PDB entry 7VXZ | electron microscopy, 3.19 A resolution | chains B and C of the 5 polymer chains in the assembly

[Chain B]
Molecule: Capsid protein VP2
From: Coxsackievirus B3
Reference sequence: P03313 (POLG_CXB3N); residues 1-263 here correspond to UniProt positions 70-332 (UniProt number = residue number + 69)
Amino-acid sequence (263 residues; each row starts with the number of its first residue):
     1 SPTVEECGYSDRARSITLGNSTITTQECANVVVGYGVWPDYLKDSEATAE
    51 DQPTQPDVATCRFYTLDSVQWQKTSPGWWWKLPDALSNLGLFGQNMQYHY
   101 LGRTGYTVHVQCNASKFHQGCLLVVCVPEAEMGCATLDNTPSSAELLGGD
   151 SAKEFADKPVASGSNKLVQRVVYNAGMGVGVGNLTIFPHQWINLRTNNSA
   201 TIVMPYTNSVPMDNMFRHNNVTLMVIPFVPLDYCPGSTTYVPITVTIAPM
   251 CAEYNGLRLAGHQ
Not modelled in the structure: 1-7, 263
Differences from the reference sequence: conflict Ser151 (Thr220 in P03313)
Swiss-Prot annotation at these positions:
  - site: Gln263 (Cleavage)

[Chain C]
Molecule: Capsid protein VP3
From: Coxsackievirus B3
Reference sequence: P03313 (POLG_CXB3N); residues 1-238 here correspond to UniProt positions 333-570 (UniProt number = residue number + 332)
Amino-acid sequence (238 residues; row label = number of the first residue in the row):
     1 GLPTMNTPGSCQFLTSDDFQSPSAMPQYDVTPEMRIPGEVKNLMEIAEVD
    51 SVVPVQNVGEKVNSMEAYQIPVRSNEGSGTQVFGFPLQPGYSSVFSRTLL
   101 GEILNYYTHWSGSIKLTFMFCGSAMATGKFLLAYSPPGAGAPTKRVDAML
   151 GTHVVWDVGLQSSCVLCIPWISQTHYRYVTSDEYTAGGFITCWYQTNIVV
   201 PADAQSSCYIMCFVSACNDFSVRLLKDTPFISQQNFFQ
Not modelled in the structure: 238
Differences from the reference sequence: conflict Val155 (Ile487 in P03313), Tyr178 (Phe510 in P03313), Thr180 (Ala512 in P03313)
Swiss-Prot annotation at these positions:
  - region: Phe236 to Gln238 (Amphipathic alpha-helix)

[How chain B and chain C interact]
Contacting residue pairs (60):
  Tyr35(B) - Gly38(C)
  Glu46(B) - Arg35(C)
  Lys116(B) - Ser123(C)
  Lys116(B) - Ala124(C)  hydrogen bond (backbone-backbone)
  Lys116(B) - Met125(C)
  Phe117(B) - Ser123(C)
  Phe117(B) - Met125(C)  hydrophobic
  Phe117(B) - Pro201(C)  hydrophobic
  Phe117(B) - Ala202(C)
  Phe117(B) - Asp203(C)
  Phe117(B) - Ala204(C)  hydrophobic
  Gln119(B) - Gly122(C)
  Gln119(B) - Ser123(C)  hydrogen bond (side chain-backbone)
  Gln119(B) - Gln205(C)
  Gln119(B) - Ser207(C)  hydrogen bond (side chain-backbone)
  Val172(B) - Met65(C)  hydrophobic
  Tyr173(B) - Asn63(C)
  Val181(B) - Met65(C)  hydrophobic
  Val181(B) - Tyr68(C)  hydrophobic
  Gly182(B) - Ser51(C)
  Gly182(B) - Val52(C)  hydrogen bond (backbone-backbone)
  Gly182(B) - Tyr68(C)  hydrogen bond (backbone-side chain)
  Asn183(B) - Ser51(C)  hydrogen bond
  Asn183(B) - Arg97(C)  hydrogen bond (side chain-backbone)
  Asn183(B) - Thr98(C)
  Asn183(B) - Leu99(C)  hydrogen bond (side chain-backbone)
  Thr185(B) - Asp50(C)  hydrogen bond (side chain-backbone)
  Thr185(B) - Val52(C)
  Ile186(B) - Val49(C)  hydrophobic
  Ile186(B) - Leu99(C)  hydrophobic
  Trp191(B) - Val52(C)  hydrophobic
  Trp191(B) - Phe213(C)  hydrophobic
  Asn193(B) - Phe120(C)  hydrogen bond (side chain-backbone)
  Asn193(B) - Cys121(C)
  Arg195(B) - Phe120(C)
  Arg195(B) - Gly122(C)  hydrogen bond (side chain-backbone)
  Arg195(B) - Ser123(C)  hydrogen bond (side chain-backbone)
  Arg195(B) - Ala124(C)
  Arg195(B) - Ala126(C)  hydrogen bond (side chain-backbone)
  Arg195(B) - Val158(C)
  Arg195(B) - Gly159(C)
  Thr196(B) - Leu160(C)
  Thr196(B) - Ser162(C)
  Thr207(B) - Ile36(C)
  Thr207(B) - Pro37(C)
  Asn208(B) - Met34(C)
  Ser209(B) - Met34(C)
  Val210(B) - Met34(C)
  Pro211(B) - Met34(C)  hydrophobic
  Phe228(B) - Met65(C)
  Phe228(B) - Gln69(C)
  Phe228(B) - Met211(C)  hydrophobic
  Val229(B) - Gln69(C)
  Val229(B) - Tyr209(C)  hydrophobic
  Pro230(B) - Gln69(C)
  Asp232(B) - Gln205(C)
  Tyr233(B) - Gln205(C)  hydrogen bond (backbone-side chain)
  Cys234(B) - Asp203(C)
  Cys234(B) - Ala204(C)  hydrogen bond (side chain-backbone)
  Cys234(B) - Gln205(C)
Other interface residues (no listed pair), chain B (35 interface residues in all): Val37, His118, Cys121, Gly180, Pro205, Tyr206, Ile226, Pro227
Other interface residues (no listed pair), chain C (40 interface residues in all): Ile46, Glu102, Met119, Cys208

[Overview]
The interface between chain B and chain C involves 35 residues on one side and 40 on the other, with 15
hydrogen bonds. Polar contacts include Gln119(B)-Ser123(C), Gln119(B)-Ser207(C) and Gly182(B)-Tyr68(C).
Here chain B is Capsid protein VP2 and chain C is Capsid protein VP3, both from Coxsackievirus B3. Entry 7VXZ
(Coxsackievirus B3 at pH7.4 (VP3-234Q) incubation with coxsackievirus and adenovirus receptor for 20min) was
determined by electron microscopy (same publication as 7VXH, 7VY0, 7VY5, 7VY6, 7VYK, 7VYL and 3 further
entries).
